PDB entry 1EG4 | X-ray diffraction, 2.00 A resolution | chains P and A

# Chain P
Molecule: Beta-dystroglycan
UniProt: Q14118 (DAG1_HUMAN); residues 1-15 here correspond to UniProt positions 881-895 (UniProt number = residue number + 880)
Amino-acid sequence (15 residues; numbered 1 to 15; the number before each row is that of its first residue):
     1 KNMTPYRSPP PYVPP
Unresolved in the structure: 1, 15

# Chain A
Molecule: Dystrophin
Organism: Homo sapiens
Notes: fragment: ww domain
UniProt: P11532 (DMD_HUMAN); residues 46-306 here correspond to UniProt positions 3046-3306 (UniProt number = residue number + 3000)
Amino-acid sequence (261 residues; numbered 46 to 306; the number before each row is that of its first residue):
    46 GPASQHFLST SVQGPWERAI SPNKVPYYIN HETQTTCWDH PKMTELYQSL ADLNNVRFSA
   106 YRTAMKLRRL QKALCLDLLS LSAACDALDQ HNLKQNDQPM DILQIINCLT TIYDRLEQEH
   166 NNLVNVPLCV DMCLNWLLNV YDTGRTGRIR VLSFKTGIIS LCKAHLEDKY RYLFKQVASS
   226 TGFCDQRRLG LLLHDSIQIP RQLGEVASFG GSNIEPSVRS CFQFANNKPE IEAALFLDWM
   286 RLEPQSMVWL PVLHRVAAAE T
Unresolved in the structure: 46

# Chain P / chain A interface
Contacting residue pairs (21):
  T4(P) - G189(A)
  P5(P) - T188(A)  hydrogen bond (backbone-side chain)
  P5(P) - G189(A)  hydrogen bond (backbone-backbone)
  Y6(P) - T188(A)
  R7(P) - N68(A)
  R7(P) - W83(A)  hydrogen bond (backbone-side chain)
  R7(P) - G189(A)  hydrogen bond (side chain-backbone)
  R7(P) - R190(A)  hydrogen bond (side chain-backbone)
  S8(P) - W83(A)
  P9(P) - Y72(A)  hydrophobic
  P9(P) - T81(A)
  P9(P) - C82(A)
  P9(P) - W83(A)  hydrophobic
  P10(P) - S66(A)
  P10(P) - Y72(A)  hydrophobic
  P10(P) - T81(A)  hydrogen bond (backbone-side chain)
  Y12(P) - I74(A)  hydrophobic
  Y12(P) - H76(A)  hydrogen bond
  Y12(P) - Q79(A)
  Y12(P) - T80(A)
  Y12(P) - T81(A)
Interface residues without a listed pair, chain P (9 interface residues in all): P11
Interface residues without a listed pair, chain A (16 interface residues in all): V70, N75, R246

# In short
Chain P and chain A form an interface of 9 and 16 residues respectively, with 7 hydrogen bonds. Polar contacts
include P5(P)-T188(A), R7(P)-W83(A) and R7(P)-G189(A).
Chain P is Beta-dystroglycan and chain A is Dystrophin (Homo sapiens); the structure, Structure of a
dystrophin ww domain fragment in complex with a beta-dystroglycan peptide, was determined by X-ray diffraction
(same publication as 1EG3).
